7P2D - chains A and C of the 3 polymer chains in the assembly; structure by X-ray diffraction, 3.20 A resolution.

Chain A:
Molecule: Isoform 2 of Integrin alpha-M
Source organism: Homo sapiens
UniProt: P11215 (ITAM_HUMAN), isoform P11215-2; residues 1-756 here correspond to UniProt positions 17-772 (UniProt number = residue number + 16)
Sequence (763 residues; numbered 1 to 763; the number before each row is that of its first residue):
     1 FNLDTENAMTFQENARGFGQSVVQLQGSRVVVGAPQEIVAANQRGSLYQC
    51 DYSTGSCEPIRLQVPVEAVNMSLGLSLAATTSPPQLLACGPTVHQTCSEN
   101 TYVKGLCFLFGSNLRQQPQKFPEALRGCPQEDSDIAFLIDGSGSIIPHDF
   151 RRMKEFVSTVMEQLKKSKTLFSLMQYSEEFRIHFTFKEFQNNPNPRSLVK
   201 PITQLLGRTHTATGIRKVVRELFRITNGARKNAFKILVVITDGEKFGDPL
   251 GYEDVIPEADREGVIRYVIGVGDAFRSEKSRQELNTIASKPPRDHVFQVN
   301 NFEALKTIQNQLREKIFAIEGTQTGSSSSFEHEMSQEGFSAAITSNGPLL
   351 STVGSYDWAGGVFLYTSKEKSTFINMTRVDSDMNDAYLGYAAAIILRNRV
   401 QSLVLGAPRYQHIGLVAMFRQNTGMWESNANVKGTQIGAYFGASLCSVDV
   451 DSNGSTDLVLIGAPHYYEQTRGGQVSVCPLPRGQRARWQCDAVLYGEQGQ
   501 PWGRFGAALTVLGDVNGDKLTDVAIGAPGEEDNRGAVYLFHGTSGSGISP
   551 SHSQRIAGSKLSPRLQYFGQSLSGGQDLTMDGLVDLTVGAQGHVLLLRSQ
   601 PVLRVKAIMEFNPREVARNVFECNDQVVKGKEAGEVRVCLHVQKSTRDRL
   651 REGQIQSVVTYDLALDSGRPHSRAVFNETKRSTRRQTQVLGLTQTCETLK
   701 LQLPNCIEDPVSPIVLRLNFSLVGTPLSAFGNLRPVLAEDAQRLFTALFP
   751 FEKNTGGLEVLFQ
Disordered / not traced: 752-763
Construct notes: conflict Arg224 (Asn240 in P11215), Arg681 (Asn697 in P11215), Thr755 (Cys771 in P11215); expression tag (757-763)
Swiss-Prot annotation at these positions:
  - binding site (Ca(2+)): Asp449, Asp451, Asn453, Asp457
  - glycosylation (N-linked (GlcNAc...) asparagine): Asn70, Asn375, Asn453
Disulfide bonds: Cys50-Cys57, Cys89-Cys107, Cys97-Cys128, Cys478-Cys490, Cys623-Cys706, Cys639-Cys696
Covalent attachments: N-acetylglucosamine (NAG) linked to Asn70, Asn375, Asn719
Bound ions: Ca2+ site 1: Asp514, Asn516, Asp518, Leu520, Asp522; Ca2+ site 2: Thr579, Asp581, Leu583, Asp585
From the paper describing this entry:
  - contacts within the chain: Arg61-Gly111
  - binding site for N-acetylglucosamine: Thr322
  - post-translational modification sites: Asn375
  - conformationally variable residues (helix shift, order/disorder transition): Asp242 to Glu244, Phe302 to Glu320
  - specificity-determining residues: Thr203, Leu206 (proposed by the authors, not directly observed)

Chain C:
Molecule: hCD11bNb1 nanobody
Source organism: Lama glama
Notes: antibody fragment or engineered binder
Sequence (129 residues; numbered 1 to 129; the number before each row is that of its first residue):
     1 MQVQLVETGGGLVQAGGSLRLSCAASGNINSFNAMGWFRQAPGKQRELVA
    51 AITFGGRTNYADSVKGRFTISRDNTKGSVYLQMNSLKPEDTAVYYCAASE
   101 NNLLTGVWHYWGRGTQVTVSSLEHHHHHH
Disordered / not traced: 122-129
From the paper describing this entry:
  - mutagenesis - F32A: decreased binding to Isoform 2 of Integrin alpha-M (chain A)
  - mutagenesis - I29A: unchanged binding to Isoform 2 of Integrin alpha-M (chain A)

Interface between chain A and chain C:
Pairs across the interface (28; chain A residue first):
  Glu179(A) - Thr53(C)  hydrogen bond
  Glu179(A) - Phe54(C)  hydrogen bond (side chain-backbone)
  Glu179(A) - Gly55(C)  hydrogen bond (side chain-backbone)
  Glu179(A) - Gly56(C)
  Glu179(A) - Arg57(C)
  Glu179(A) - Asn102(C)  hydrogen bond
  Arg181(A) - Ile29(C)  hydrogen bond (side chain-backbone)
  Arg181(A) - Asn30(C)  hydrogen bond
  Arg181(A) - Asn33(C)  hydrogen bond
  Arg181(A) - Phe54(C)
  His183(A) - Asn30(C)  hydrogen bond (backbone-side chain)
  Lys200(A) - Met1(C)
  Pro201(A) - Met1(C)
  Pro201(A) - Asn28(C)
  Pro201(A) - Asn30(C)
  Pro201(A) - Ser31(C)  hydrogen bond (backbone-side chain)
  Ile202(A) - Asn30(C)
  Thr203(A) - Asn30(C)  hydrogen bond (backbone-backbone)
  Thr203(A) - Ser31(C)
  Thr203(A) - Phe32(C)
  Thr203(A) - Asn33(C)  hydrogen bond
  Thr203(A) - Glu100(C)  hydrogen bond (side chain-backbone)
  Gln204(A) - Glu100(C)
  Gln204(A) - Asn101(C)  hydrogen bond (backbone-side chain)
  Leu205(A) - Asn33(C)
  Leu205(A) - Asn102(C)
  Leu206(A) - Asn101(C)
  Leu206(A) - Leu103(C)
Other interface residues (no listed pair), chain A (15 interface residues in all): Lys154, Ser177, Glu178, Ile182, Arg208
The authors on this interface:
  - pairs named by the authors: Arg181(A)-Phe54(C)
  - epitope / paratope residues, chain A: Glu179(A), Arg181(A), Pro201(A), Leu206(A)
  - epitope / paratope residues, chain C: Asn30(C), Phe54(C), Asn101(C)
  - hot spots on chain C (mutagenesis) - N30A, N101A: decreased binding to Isoform 2 of Integrin alpha-M (chain A)

Summary:
Chain A and chain C form an interface of 15 and 16 residues respectively, with 13 hydrogen bonds. Polar pairs
include Glu179(A)-Thr53(C), Glu179(A)-Phe54(C) and Glu179(A)-Gly55(C). The paper describes a contact between
Arg181(A) and Phe54(C). From the paper: a binding site for N-acetylglucosamine at Thr322(A); F32A, N30A and
N101A of chain C reduce binding to Isoform 2 of Integrin alpha-M (chain A).
Here chain A is Isoform 2 of Integrin alpha-M (Homo sapiens) and chain C is hCD11bNb1 nanobody (Lama glama).
Entry 7P2D (Structure of alphaMbeta2/Cd11bCD18 headpiece in complex with a nanobody) was determined by X-ray
diffraction, deposited together with 7NP9.
